8FR8 - chains a and n of the 58 polymer chains in the assembly; structure by electron microscopy, 2.76 A resolution.

[Chain a]
Molecule: 16S rRNA
Source organism: Mycolicibacterium smegmatis MC2 155
Sequence (1511 nucleotides; row label = number of the first residue in the row):
     7 UUUGGAGAGU UUGAUCCUGG CUCAGGACGA ACGCUGGCGG CGUGCUUAAC ACAUGCAAGU
    67 CGAACGGAAA GGCCCUUUCG GGGGUACUCG AGUGGCGAAC GGGUGAGUAA CACGUGGGUG
   127 AUCUGCCCUG CACUUUGGGA UAAGCCUGGG AAACUGGGUC UAAUACCGAA UACACCCUGC
   187 UGGUCGCAUG GCCUGGUAGG GGAAAGCUUU UGCGGUGUGG GAUGGGCCCG CGGCCUAUCA
   247 GCUUGUUGGU GGGGUGAUGG CCUACCAAGG CGACGACGGG UAGCCGGCCU GAGAGGGUGA
   307 CCGGCCACAC UGGGACUGAG AUACGGCCCA GACUCCUACG GGAGGCAGCA GUGGGGAAUA
   367 UUGCACAAUG GGCGCAAGCC UGAUGCAGCG ACGCCGCGUG AGGGAUGACG GCCUUCGGGU
   427 UGUAAACCUC UUUCAGCACA GACGAAGCGC AAGUGACGGU AUGUGCAGAA GAAGGACCGG
   487 CCAACUACGU GCCAGCAGCC GCGGUAAUAC GUAGGGUCCG AGCGUUGUCC GGAAUUACUG
   547 GGCGUAAAGA GCUCGUAGGU GGUUUGUCGC GUUGUUCGUG AAAACUCACA GCUUAACUGU
   607 GGGCGUGCGG GCGAUACGGG CAGACUAGAG UACUGCAGGG GAGACUGGAA UUCCUGGUGU
   667 AGCGGUGGAA UGCGCAGAUA UCAGGAGGAA CACCGGUGGC GAAGGCGGGU CUCUGGGCAG
   727 UAACUGACGC UGAGGAGCGA AAGCGUGGGG AGCGAACAGG AUUAGAUACC CUGGUAGUCC
   787 ACGCCGUAAA CGGUGGGUAC UAGGUGUGGG UUUCCUUCCU UGGGAUCCGU GCCGUAGCUA
   847 ACGCAUUAAG UACCCCGCCU GGGGAGUACG GCCGCAAGGC UAAAACUCAA AGGAAUUGAC
   907 GGGGGCCCGC ACAAGCGGCG GAGCAUGUGG AUUAAUUCGA UGCAACGCGA AGAACCUUAC
   967 CUGGGUUUGA CAUGCACAGG ACGCCGGCAG AGAUGUCGGU UCCCUUGUGG CCUGUGUGCA
  1027 GGUGGUGCAU GGCUGUCGUC AGCUCGUGUC GUGAGAUGUU GGGUUAAGUC CCGCAACGAG
  1087 CGCAACCCUU GUCUCAUGUU GCCAGCACGU UAUGGUGGGG ACUCGUGAGA GACUGCCGGG
  1147 GUCAACUCGG AGGAAGGUGG GGAUGACGUC AAGUCAUCAU GCCCCUUAUG UCCAGGGCUU
  1207 CACACAUGCU ACAAUGGCCG GUACAAAGGG CUGCGAUGCC GUGAGGUGGA GCGAAUCCUU
  1267 UCAAAGCCGG UCUCAGUUCG GAUCGGGGUC UGCAACUCGA CCCCGUGAAG UCGGAGUCGC
  1327 UAGUAAUCGC AGAUCAGCAA CGCUGCGGUG AAUACGUUCC CGGGCCUUGU ACACACCGCC
  1387 CGUCACGUCA UGAAAGUCGG UAACACCCGA AGCCGGUGGC CUAACCCUUG UGGAGGGAGC
  1447 CGUCGAAGGU GGGAUCGGCG AUUGGGACGA AGUCGUAACA AGGUAGCCGU ACCGGAAGGU
  1507 GCGGCUGGAU C

[Chain n]
Protein: 30S ribosomal protein S12
Source organism: Mycolicibacterium smegmatis MC2 155
UniProt: A0QS96 (RS12_MYCS2); residues 2-123 here = UniProt positions 2-123
Sequence (122 residues; numbered 2 to 123; the number before each row is that of its first residue):
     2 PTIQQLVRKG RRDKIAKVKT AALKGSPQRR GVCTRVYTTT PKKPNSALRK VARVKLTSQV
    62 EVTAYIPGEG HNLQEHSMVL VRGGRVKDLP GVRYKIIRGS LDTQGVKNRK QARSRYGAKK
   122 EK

[Chain a / chain n interface]
Pairs across the interface - 119 pairs, chain a then chain n:
  U28(a) - Arg86(n)  phosphate contact
  C29(a) - Arg86(n)  salt bridge to the phosphate
  A36(a) - Pro28(n)  base contact
  A37(a) - Gln29(n)  hydrogen bond to the sugar
  C38(a) - Gln29(n)  sugar contact
  C38(a) - Leu81(n)  sugar contact
  G39(a) - Arg99(n)  sugar contact
  G39(a) - Gly100(n)  phosphate contact
  G39(a) - Ser115(n)  hydrogen bond to the sugar
  G39(a) - Gly118(n)  sugar contact
  C40(a) - Arg114(n)  hydrogen bond to the sugar
  C40(a) - Ser115(n)  sugar contact
  C40(a) - Ala119(n)  sugar contact
  C40(a) - Lys120(n)  salt bridge to the phosphate
  C40(a) - Lys121(n)  phosphate contact
  U41(a) - Lys120(n)  phosphate contact
  U41(a) - Lys121(n)  hydrogen bond to the phosphate
  U242(a) - Arg13(n)  phosphate contact
  G362(a) - Arg30(n)  phosphate contact
  G362(a) - Arg31(n)  salt bridge to the phosphate
  G362(a) - Thr58(n)  phosphate contact
  A363(a) - Ser27(n)  hydrogen bond to the base
  A363(a) - Pro28(n)  base contact
  A363(a) - Gln29(n)  sugar contact
  A363(a) - Arg30(n)  salt bridge to the phosphate
  A363(a) - Arg31(n)  salt bridge to the phosphate
  A363(a) - Thr58(n)  hydrogen bond to the phosphate
  A363(a) - Leu81(n)  sugar contact
  G480(a) - Lys121(n)  sugar contact
  G481(a) - Arg114(n)  salt bridge to the phosphate
  G481(a) - Ser115(n)  hydrogen bond to the phosphate
  G481(a) - Lys121(n)  salt bridge to the phosphate
  A482(a) - Gln112(n)  phosphate contact
  A482(a) - Ala113(n)  phosphate contact
  A482(a) - Arg114(n)  hydrogen bond to the phosphate
  A482(a) - Ser115(n)  hydrogen bond to the phosphate
  A482(a) - Arg116(n)  phosphate contact
  C483(a) - Ala113(n)  phosphate contact
  C483(a) - Arg116(n)  salt bridge to the phosphate
  C498(a) - Pro45(n)  base contact
  C498(a) - Ser47(n)  hydrogen bond to the base
  C499(a) - Ser47(n)  hydrogen bond to the phosphate
  A500(a) - Ala48(n)  phosphate contact
  A500(a) - Leu49(n)  hydrogen bond to the phosphate
  A500(a) - Lys51(n)  salt bridge to the phosphate
  A500(a) - Glu70(n)  hydrogen bond to the sugar
  G501(a) - Leu49(n)  phosphate contact
  G501(a) - Arg50(n)  hydrogen bond to the base
  G501(a) - Lys51(n)  salt bridge to the phosphate
  G501(a) - Gly69(n)  phosphate contact
  G501(a) - Glu70(n)  phosphate contact
  C502(a) - Arg50(n)  base contact
  C502(a) - Tyr66(n)  hydrogen bond to the phosphate
  C502(a) - Pro68(n)  phosphate contact
  C502(a) - Gly69(n)  hydrogen bond to the phosphate
  C502(a) - Tyr117(n)  phosphate contact
  A503(a) - Arg50(n)  base contact
  A503(a) - Val87(n)  base contact
  A503(a) - Lys88(n)  base contact
  A503(a) - Asp89(n)  hydrogen bond to the base
  A503(a) - Arg116(n)  salt bridge to the phosphate
  A503(a) - Tyr117(n)  hydrogen bond to the phosphate
  G504(a) - Arg86(n)  hydrogen bond to the sugar
  G504(a) - Lys96(n)  salt bridge to the phosphate
  C505(a) - Lys88(n)  phosphate contact
  C506(a) - Lys88(n)  salt bridge to the phosphate
  G507(a) - Asn46(n)  hydrogen bond to the base
  C508(a) - Asn46(n)  hydrogen bond to the base
  G509(a) - Asn46(n)  hydrogen bond to the base
  G509(a) - Ser47(n)  hydrogen bond to the base
  G517(a) - Glu70(n)  sugar contact
  G517(a) - Arg110(n)  salt bridge to the phosphate
  U518(a) - Asn109(n)  sugar contact
  U518(a) - Arg110(n)  salt bridge to the phosphate
  U518(a) - Lys111(n)  hydrogen bond to the phosphate
  U518(a) - Gln112(n)  hydrogen bond to the phosphate
  A519(a) - Lys111(n)  phosphate contact
  A519(a) - Gln112(n)  hydrogen bond to the phosphate
  U531(a) - Arg83(n)  hydrogen bond to the sugar
  U532(a) - Pro28(n)  hydrogen bond to the sugar
  U532(a) - Arg83(n)  sugar contact
  U532(a) - Gly84(n)  hydrogen bond to the sugar
  G533(a) - Thr21(n)  hydrogen bond to the phosphate
  G533(a) - Gly26(n)  hydrogen bond to the sugar
  G533(a) - Ser27(n)  hydrogen bond to the sugar
  G533(a) - Pro28(n)  sugar contact
  U534(a) - Lys20(n)  phosphate contact
  U534(a) - Thr21(n)  phosphate contact
  U542(a) - Arg12(n)  base contact
  U542(a) - Arg13(n)  hydrogen bond to the base
  U542(a) - Asp14(n)  hydrogen bond to the sugar
  A543(a) - Arg12(n)  base contact
  C544(a) - Leu7(n)  phosphate contact
  C544(a) - Arg12(n)  salt bridge to the phosphate
  G547(a) - Pro2(n)  base contact
  G547(a) - Arg12(n)  hydrogen bond to the base
  G548(a) - Pro2(n)  base contact
  G565(a) - Gln5(n)  sugar contact
  A739(a) - Arg9(n)  hydrogen bond to the sugar
  C862(a) - Thr3(n)  hydrogen bond to the phosphate
  C862(a) - Gln5(n)  phosphate contact
  C862(a) - Gln6(n)  phosphate contact
  C862(a) - Arg9(n)  salt bridge to the phosphate
  G863(a) - Gln6(n)  hydrogen bond to the base
  G863(a) - Arg9(n)  salt bridge to the phosphate
  G863(a) - Lys10(n)  salt bridge to the phosphate
  C864(a) - Pro2(n)  base contact
  C864(a) - Lys10(n)  phosphate contact
  C865(a) - Arg12(n)  base contact
  U866(a) - Arg12(n)  hydrogen bond to the base
  U866(a) - Lys15(n)  hydrogen bond to the sugar
  G867(a) - Lys15(n)  phosphate contact
  A891(a) - Lys18(n)  salt bridge to the phosphate
  U893(a) - Gly92(n)  phosphate contact
  U893(a) - Arg94(n)  salt bridge to the phosphate
  C894(a) - Pro91(n)  phosphate contact
  A895(a) - Lys88(n)  salt bridge to the phosphate
  G1475(a) - Lys44(n)  hydrogen bond to the phosphate
  A1476(a) - Lys44(n)  phosphate contact
Interface residues without a listed pair, chain a (60 interface residues in all): G26, G530, U541, C861, A890, C892, C1474
Interface residues without a listed pair, chain n (63 interface residues in all): Leu24, Lys43, Gly85, Ile98

[Overview]
60 residues of chain a face 63 of chain n across their interface, with 41 hydrogen bonds and 22 salt bridges.
Among the polar pairs are A363(a)-Ser27(n), C498(a)-Ser47(n) and G501(a)-Arg50(n).
Chain a is 16S rRNA and chain n is 30S ribosomal protein S12, both from Mycolicibacterium smegmatis MC2 155;
the structure, Structure of Mycobacterium smegmatis Rsh bound to a 70S translation initiation complex, was
determined by electron microscopy.
